Entry 2VCZ (X-ray diffraction, 1.95 A resolution); this record covers chains A and B.

# Chain A (and B)
Name: Glutathione-requiring prostaglandin D synthase
From: Homo sapiens
Notes: EC 5.3.99.2; chain B of this document is another copy of the same molecule, construct and numbering; everything in this record applies to it too
UniProtKB: O60760 (PTGD2_HUMAN); numbering as in UniProt (aligned over 1-199)
Sequence (199 residues; row label = number of the first residue in the row):
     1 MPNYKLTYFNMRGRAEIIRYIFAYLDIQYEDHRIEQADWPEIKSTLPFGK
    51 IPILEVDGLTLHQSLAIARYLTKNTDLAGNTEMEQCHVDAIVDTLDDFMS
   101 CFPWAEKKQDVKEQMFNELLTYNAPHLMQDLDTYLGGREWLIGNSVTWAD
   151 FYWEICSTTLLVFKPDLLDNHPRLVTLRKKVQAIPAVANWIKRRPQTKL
Disordered / not traced: 1
Small-molecule neighbours: glutathione (GSH): Tyr8, Phe9, Arg14, Trp39, Lys43, Gly49, Lys50, Ile51, Pro52, Gln63, Ser64
UniProt features mapped onto this chain:
  - binding site (glutathione): Tyr8, Arg14, Trp39, Gly49 to Ile51, Gln63, Ser64
  - mutagenesis: Asp93 (D93N: Loss of activation by calcium or magnesium ions), Asp96 (D96N: Increases PGD2 synthesis. Loss of activation by calcium or magnesium ions), Asp97 (D97N: Reduces PGD2 synthesis by 99%. Loss of activation by calcium or magnesium ions)

# Interface between chain A and chain B
Residue-residue contacts (55; chain A residue first):
  Pro47(A) with Asp130(B)
  Phe48(A) with Ile91(B), hydrophobic; Thr94(B); Asp130(B); Tyr134(B), hydrophobic
  Leu59(A) with Met83(B), hydrophobic
  Thr60(A) with His87(B)
  Leu61(A) with Met83(B), hydrophobic; Cys86(B), hydrophobic; His87(B)
  His62(A) with Ala90(B); Thr94(B)
  Gln63(A) with Ala90(B); Asp93(B); Thr94(B), hydrogen bond; Asp97(B), hydrogen bond
  Ala66(A) with Cys86(B); Asp89(B); Ala90(B); Asp93(B)
  Arg69(A) with Arg69(B); Asp89(B), salt bridge
  Tyr70(A) with Glu82(B); Met83(B); Cys86(B), hydrophobic
  Lys73(A) with Glu82(B); Gln85(B)
  Asn74(A) with Glu82(B)
  Glu82(A) with Tyr70(B); Lys73(B); Asn74(B)
  Met83(A) with Leu59(B), hydrophobic; Leu61(B), hydrophobic; Tyr70(B)
  Gln85(A) with Lys73(B), hydrogen bond
  Cys86(A) with Leu61(B), hydrophobic; Ala66(B); Tyr70(B), hydrophobic
  His87(A) with Leu61(B)
  Asp89(A) with Ala66(B); Arg69(B)
  Ala90(A) with His62(B); Gln63(B); Ala66(B)
  Ile91(A) with Phe48(B), hydrophobic
  Asp93(A) with Gln63(B); Ala66(B)
  Thr94(A) with Phe48(B); His62(B); Gln63(B), hydrogen bond
  Asp97(A) with Gln63(B), hydrogen bond
  Asp130(A) with Pro47(B); Phe48(B)
  Leu131(A) with Phe48(B), hydrophobic
  Tyr134(A) with Phe48(B), hydrophobic
Interface residues without a listed pair, chain A (29 interface residues in all): Val56, Leu65, Ile67
Interface residues without a listed pair, chain B (28 interface residues in all): Thr60, Leu65, Ile67, Leu131

# In short
29 residues of chain A face 28 of chain B across their interface, with 5 hydrogen bonds and 1 salt bridge.
Polar contacts include Arg69(A)-Asp89(B), Gln63(A)-Thr94(B) and Gln63(A)-Asp97(B). Bound to chain A:
glutathione.
Chain A and chain B are both Glutathione-requiring prostaglandin D synthase (Homo sapiens); the structure,
Complex structure of prostaglandin D2 synthase at 1.95A, was determined by X-ray diffraction, deposited
together with 2VCQ, 2VCW, 2VCX, 2VD0 and 2VD1.
